PDB entry 6CHB | X-ray diffraction, 6.80 A resolution (low resolution: residue-level contacts below are approximate; hydrogen-bond / salt-bridge calls are withheld) | chains D and E of the 18 polymer chains in the assembly

Chain D:
Protein: IOMA Heavy Chain
Organism: Homo sapiens
Chain sequence (232 residues; each row starts with the number of its first residue; a row labelled like 82A-82C holds insertion residues (82A, then the next letters in order)):
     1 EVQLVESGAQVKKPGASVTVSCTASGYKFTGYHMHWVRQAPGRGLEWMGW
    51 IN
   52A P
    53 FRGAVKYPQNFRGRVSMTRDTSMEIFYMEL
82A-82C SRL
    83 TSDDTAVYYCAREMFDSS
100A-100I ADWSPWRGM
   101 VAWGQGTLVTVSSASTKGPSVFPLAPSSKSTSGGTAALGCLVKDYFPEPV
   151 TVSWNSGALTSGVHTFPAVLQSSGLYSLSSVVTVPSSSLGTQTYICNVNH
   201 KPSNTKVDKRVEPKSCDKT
Not modelled in the structure: 113-219

Chain E:
Protein: IOMA Light Chain
Organism: Homo sapiens
Chain sequence (214 residues; each row starts with the number of its first residue; note: 2 numbers in that range are skipped by the numbering (no residue carries them; nothing is unmodelled there); a row labelled like 27A-27C holds insertion residues (27A, then the next letters in order)):
     1 QSALTQPAS
    11 VSGSPGQSITISCAGSS
27A-27C RDV
    28 GGFDLVSWYQQHPGKAPKLIIYEVNKRPSGISSRFSASKSGNTASLTISG
    78 LQEEDEAHYYCYSYADG
    96 VAFGGGTKLTVLGQPKAAPSVTLFPPSSEELQANKATLVCLISDFYPGAV
   146 TVAWKADSSPVKAGVETTTPSKQSNNKYAASSYLSLTPEQWKSHRSYSCQ
   196 VTHEGSTVEKTVAPTECS
Not modelled in the structure: 1, 108-213

Interface between chain D and chain E:
Contacting residue pairs (18):
  Gln39(D) - Tyr87(E)
  Gly42(D) - Tyr87(E)
  Arg43(D) - Tyr87(E)
  Gly44(D) - Phe98(E)
  Leu45(D) - Tyr89(E)
  Leu45(D) - Phe98(E)
  Trp47(D) - Val96(E)
  Tyr91(D) - Lys42(E)
  Tyr91(D) - Pro44(E)
  Phe97(D) - Glu50(E)
  Trp100F(D) - Leu32(E)
  Trp100F(D) - Tyr91(E)
  Arg100G(D) - Leu32(E)
  Met100I(D) - Tyr36(E)
  Val101(D) - Leu46(E)
  Trp103(D) - Tyr36(E)
  Trp103(D) - Pro44(E)
  Gly104(D) - Pro44(E)
Also at the interface, not in a pair above, chain D (15 interface residues in all): His35
Also at the interface, not in a pair above, chain E (14 interface residues in all): Phe30, Gln38, Ala43

Overview:
15 residues of chain D face 14 of chain E across their interface.
Chain D is IOMA Heavy Chain and chain E is IOMA Light Chain, both from Homo sapiens; the structure, Crystal
structure of a natively-glycosylated BG505 SOSIP.664 HIV-1 Envelope Trimer in complex with the
broadly-neutralizing antibodies ..., was determined by X-ray diffraction, deposited together with 6CH7, 6CH8
and 6CH9.
